PDB entry 2H43 | X-ray diffraction, 2.70 A resolution | chains B and I of the 4 polymer chains in the assembly

Chain B:
Name: Fibrinogen beta chain
Organism: Homo sapiens
UniProt: P02675 (FIBB_HUMAN); residues 134-461 here correspond to UniProt positions 164-491 (UniProt number = residue number + 30)
Amino-acid sequence (328 residues; each row starts with the number of its first residue):
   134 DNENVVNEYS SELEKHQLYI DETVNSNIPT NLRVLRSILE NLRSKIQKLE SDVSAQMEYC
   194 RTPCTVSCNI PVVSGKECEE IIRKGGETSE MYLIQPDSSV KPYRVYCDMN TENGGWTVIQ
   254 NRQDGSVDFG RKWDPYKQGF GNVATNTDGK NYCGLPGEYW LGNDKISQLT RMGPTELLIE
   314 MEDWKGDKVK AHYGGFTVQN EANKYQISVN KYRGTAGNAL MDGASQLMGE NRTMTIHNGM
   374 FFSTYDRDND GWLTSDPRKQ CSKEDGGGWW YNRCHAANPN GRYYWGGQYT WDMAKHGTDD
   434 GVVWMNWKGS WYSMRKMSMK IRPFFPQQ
Disordered / not traced: 134-156, 459-461
Curated features (UniProtKB/Swiss-Prot):
  - glycosylation: Asn364 (N-linked (GlcNAc...) asparagine)
Cystine bridges: Cys201-Cys286, Cys211-Cys240, Cys394-Cys407
Glycans and other covalent adducts: N-acetylglucosamine (NAG) linked to Asn364
Bound ions: Ca2+ site 1: Asp261, Gly263 (shared with 1 residue of chain C); Ca2+ site 2: Asp381, Asp383, Trp385

Chain I:
Name: GLY-HIS-ARG-PRO-AMIDE peptide ligand
Amino-acid sequence (5 residues; each row starts with the number of its first residue):
     1 AHRPX
Modified residues: NH2 (amino group) at position 5

Chain B / chain I interface:
Pairs across the interface (20; chain B residue first):
  Leu360(B) - His2(I)
  Asn364(B) - His2(I)
  Met367(B) - His2(I)
  Met367(B) - Arg3(I)  hydrogen bond (side chain-backbone)
  Thr368(B) - His2(I)
  Trp385(B) - Arg3(I)
  Glu397(B) - Arg3(I)  salt bridge
  Asp398(B) - Ala1(I)
  Asp398(B) - Arg3(I)  salt bridge
  Arg406(B) - Ala1(I)
  Arg406(B) - His2(I)
  Arg406(B) - Arg3(I)  hydrogen bond (backbone-backbone)
  Arg406(B) - Pro4(I)
  Arg406(B) - NH2_5(I)
  Cys407(B) - Ala1(I)  hydrogen bond (backbone-backbone)
  Cys407(B) - His2(I)
  Cys407(B) - Arg3(I)
  His408(B) - Ala1(I)  hydrogen bond (backbone-backbone)
  Thr431(B) - Arg3(I)
  Asp432(B) - Ala1(I)  hydrogen bond (side chain-backbone)
Other interface residues (no listed pair), chain B (14 interface residues in all): Met438, Ser443

Overview:
Chain B and chain I form an interface of 14 and 5 residues respectively, with 5 hydrogen bonds and 2 salt
bridges. Polar pairs include Glu397(B)-Arg3(I), Asp398(B)-Arg3(I) and Met367(B)-Arg3(I). N-acetylglucosamine
is covalently linked to Asn364(B). Asp381(B), Asp383(B) and Trp385(B) form the Ca2+ site 2.
Here chain B is Fibrinogen beta chain (Homo sapiens) and chain I is GLY-HIS-ARG-PRO-AMIDE peptide ligand.
Entry 2H43 (Crystal Structure of Human Fragment D Complexed with Ala-His-Arg-Pro-amide) was determined by
X-ray diffraction.
